Entry 8V7A (X-ray diffraction, 1.95 A resolution); this record covers chains A and T of the 3 polymer chains in the assembly.

# Chain A
Name: DNA polymerase eta
Source organism: Homo sapiens
Notes: EC 2.7.7.7
UniProtKB: Q9Y253 (POLH_HUMAN); residue numbers follow UniProt; this construct covers 1-432
Sequence (435 residues; each row starts with the number of its first residue; numbers below 1 keep their minus sign (Gly-2 is residue -2)):
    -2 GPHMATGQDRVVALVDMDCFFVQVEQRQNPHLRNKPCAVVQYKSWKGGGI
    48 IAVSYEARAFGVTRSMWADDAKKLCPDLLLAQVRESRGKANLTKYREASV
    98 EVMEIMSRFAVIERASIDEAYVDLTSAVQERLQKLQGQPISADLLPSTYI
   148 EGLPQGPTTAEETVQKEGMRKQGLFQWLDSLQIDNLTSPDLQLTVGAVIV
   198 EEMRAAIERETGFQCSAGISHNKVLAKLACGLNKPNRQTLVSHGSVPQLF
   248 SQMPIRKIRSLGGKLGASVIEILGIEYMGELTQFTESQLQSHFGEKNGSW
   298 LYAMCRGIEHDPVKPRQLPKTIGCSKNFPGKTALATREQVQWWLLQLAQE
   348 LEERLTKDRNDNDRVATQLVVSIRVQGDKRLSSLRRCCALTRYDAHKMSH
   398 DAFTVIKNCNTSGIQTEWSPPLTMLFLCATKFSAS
Unresolved in the structure: 155-159
Differences from the reference sequence: expression tag (-2 to 0)
Ion coordination: Ca2+: Asp13, Met14, Asp115 (together with 2'-deoxycytidine-5'-triphosphate); K+: Asp13, Asp115, Glu116 (together with 2'-deoxycytidine-5'-triphosphate) (shared with 1 residue of chain P)
Ligand contacts: 2'-deoxycytidine-5'-triphosphate (DCP): Asp13, Met14, Asp15, Cys16, Phe17, Phe18, Ile48, Ala49, Tyr52, Arg55, Arg61, Ile114, Asp115, Glu116, Lys231
Swiss-Prot annotation at these positions:
  - binding site (Mg(2+)): Asp13, Met14, Asp115, Glu116
  - binding site (Mn(2+)): Asp13, Met14, Asp115, Glu116
  - binding site (a 2'-deoxyribonucleoside 5'-triphosphate): Arg61

# Chain T
Molecule: 12-nt DNA strand
Sequence (12 nucleotides; numbered 1 to 12; the number before each row is that of its first residue):
     1 CATGATGACGCT

# How chain A and chain T interact
Residue-residue contacts (41):
  Gln38(A) - DG4(T)  hydrogen bond to the base
  Tyr39(A) - DG4(T)  phosphate contact
  Tyr39(A) - DA5(T)  hydrogen bond to the phosphate
  Trp42(A) - DA2(T)  stacking on the base
  Gly46(A) - DT3(T)  base contact
  Ile47(A) - DT3(T)  hydrogen bond to the base
  Ile48(A) - DT3(T)  base contact
  Ile48(A) - DG4(T)  base contact
  Arg61(A) - DT3(T)  base contact
  Ser62(A) - DT3(T)  hydrogen bond to the base
  Trp64(A) - DT3(T)  base contact
  Lys86(A) - DT6(T)  salt bridge to the phosphate
  Ala87(A) - DA5(T)  sugar contact
  Leu89(A) - DA5(T)  phosphate contact
  Arg93(A) - DT6(T)  salt bridge to the phosphate
  Arg93(A) - DG7(T)  salt bridge to the phosphate
  Lys311(A) - DC9(T)  phosphate contact
  Arg313(A) - DA8(T)  salt bridge to the phosphate
  Arg313(A) - DC9(T)  salt bridge to the phosphate
  Pro316(A) - DA8(T)  phosphate contact
  Lys317(A) - DA8(T)  hydrogen bond to the phosphate
  Lys317(A) - DC9(T)  salt bridge to the phosphate
  Thr318(A) - DG7(T)  sugar contact
  Thr318(A) - DA8(T)  hydrogen bond to the phosphate
  Ile319(A) - DG7(T)  phosphate contact
  Gly320(A) - DT6(T)  sugar contact
  Gly320(A) - DG7(T)  hydrogen bond to the phosphate
  Cys321(A) - DT6(T)  phosphate contact
  Ser322(A) - DA5(T)  sugar contact
  Ser322(A) - DT6(T)  hydrogen bond to the phosphate
  Lys323(A) - DA5(T)  salt bridge to the phosphate
  Asn324(A) - DG4(T)  hydrogen bond to the phosphate
  Asn324(A) - DA5(T)  hydrogen bond to the phosphate
  Pro326(A) - DC1(T)  phosphate contact
  Pro326(A) - DA2(T)  base contact
  Pro326(A) - DG4(T)  phosphate contact
  Gly327(A) - DC1(T)  hydrogen bond to the phosphate
  Gly327(A) - DA2(T)  phosphate contact
  Thr329(A) - DA2(T)  base contact
  Arg351(A) - DT6(T)  salt bridge to the phosphate
  Arg351(A) - DG7(T)  salt bridge to the phosphate
Interface residues without a listed pair, chain A (31 interface residues in all): Arg111, Leu315, Glu347

# Overview
Chain A and chain T form an interface of 31 and 9 residues respectively; the contacts include 11 hydrogen
bonds, 9 salt bridges and 1 aromatic stacking contact. Among the polar pairs are Gln38(A)-DG4(T),
Ile47(A)-DT3(T) and Ser62(A)-DT3(T). Chain A binds 2'-deoxycytidine-5'-triphosphate.
Here chain A is DNA polymerase eta (Homo sapiens) and chain T is a 12-nt DNA strand. Entry 8V7A (Human DNA
polymerase eta-DNA-dT primer dCTP insertion ternary complex at pH7.0 (K+ MES) with 1 Ca2+ ...) was determined
by X-ray diffraction together with 8V7B, 8V7C, 8V7D, 8V7E, 8V7F, 8V7G and 4 further entries from the same
study.
